2XZP - chain A; structure by X-ray diffraction, 2.72 A resolution.

== Chain A ==
Molecule: Regulator of nonsense transcripts 1
Source organism: Homo sapiens
Notes: EC 3.6.4.13; fragment: helicase domain, residues 295-914
Reference sequence: Q92900 (RENT1_HUMAN); residue numbers follow UniProt; this construct covers 295-914
Sequence (623 residues; numbered -2 to 914; 294 numbers in that range are skipped by the numbering (no residue carries them; nothing is unmodelled there); the number before each row is that of its first residue; numbers below 1 keep their minus sign (Gly-2 is residue -2)):
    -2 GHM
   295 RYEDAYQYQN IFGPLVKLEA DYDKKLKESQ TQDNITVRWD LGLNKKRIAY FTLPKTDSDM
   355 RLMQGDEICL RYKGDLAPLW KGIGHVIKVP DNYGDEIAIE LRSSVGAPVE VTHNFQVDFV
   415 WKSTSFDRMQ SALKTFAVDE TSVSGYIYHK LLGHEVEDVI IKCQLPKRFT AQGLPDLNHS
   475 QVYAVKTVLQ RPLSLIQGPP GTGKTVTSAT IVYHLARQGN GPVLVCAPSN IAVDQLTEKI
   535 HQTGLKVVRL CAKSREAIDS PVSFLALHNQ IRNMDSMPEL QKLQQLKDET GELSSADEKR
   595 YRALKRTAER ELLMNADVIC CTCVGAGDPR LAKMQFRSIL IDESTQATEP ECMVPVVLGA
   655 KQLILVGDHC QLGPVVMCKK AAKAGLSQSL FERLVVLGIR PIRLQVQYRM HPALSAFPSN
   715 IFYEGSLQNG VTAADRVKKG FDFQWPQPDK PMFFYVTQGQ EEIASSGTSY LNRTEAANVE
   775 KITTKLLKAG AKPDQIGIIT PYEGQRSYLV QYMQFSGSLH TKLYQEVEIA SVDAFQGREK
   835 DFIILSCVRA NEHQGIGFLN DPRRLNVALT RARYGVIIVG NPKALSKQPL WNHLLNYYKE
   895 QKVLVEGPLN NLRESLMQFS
Disordered / not traced: -2 to -1
Differences from the reference sequence: expression tag (-2 to 0)
Residues lining bound ligands:
  - malonate ion (MLI), molecule 1: Gly492, Pro493, Pro494, Gly495, Thr496, Lys498, Gln665, Arg703, Gly831, Arg832, Arg865
  - malonate ion (MLI), molecule 2: Gly495, Thr496, Gly497, Val500, Tyr702, Arg703, Glu833
Curated features (UniProtKB/Swiss-Prot):
  - mutagenesis: Arg843 (R843A: Inhibits histone mRNA degradation; R843C: Abolishes NMD)
What the authors report for this chain:
  - conformationally variable residues (loop rearrangement): Lys349 to Arg355

== Overview ==
Chain A binds malonate ion. Curated annotation (UniProt) lists one mutagenesis site. The paper reports
conformational variability at Lys349.
Chain A is Regulator of nonsense transcripts 1 (Homo sapiens); the structure, Upf1 helicase, was determined by
X-ray diffraction (same publication as 2XZL and 2XZO).
